PDB entry 4AFV | X-ray diffraction, 1.50 A resolution | chain A

# Chain A
Protein: Metacaspase MCA2
From: Trypanosoma brucei
UniProt: Q585F3 (Q585F3_TRYB2); residues 1-347 here = UniProt positions 1-347
Amino-acid sequence (367 residues; numbered -19 to 347; the number before each row is that of its first residue; numbers below 1 keep their minus sign (Met-19 is residue -19)):
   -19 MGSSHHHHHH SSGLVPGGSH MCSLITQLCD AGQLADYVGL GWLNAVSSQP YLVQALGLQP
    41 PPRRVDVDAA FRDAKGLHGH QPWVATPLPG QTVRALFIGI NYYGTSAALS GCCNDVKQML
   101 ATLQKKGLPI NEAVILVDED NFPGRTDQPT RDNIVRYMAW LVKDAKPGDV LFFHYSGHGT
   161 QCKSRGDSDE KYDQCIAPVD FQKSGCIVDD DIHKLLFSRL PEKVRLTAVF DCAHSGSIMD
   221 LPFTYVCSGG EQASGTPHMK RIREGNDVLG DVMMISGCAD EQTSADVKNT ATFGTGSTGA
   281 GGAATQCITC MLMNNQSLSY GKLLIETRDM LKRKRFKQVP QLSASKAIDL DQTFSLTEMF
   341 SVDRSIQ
Unresolved in the structure: -19 to 14, 166-171, 267-276
Sequence notes: expression tag (-19 to 0); engineered mutation Ala213 (Cys in Q585F3)
UniProt features mapped onto this chain:
  - active site: His158
  - binding site (Ca(2+)): Asp173, Asp189, Asp190, Asp220
  - site: Lys55, Gly56 (Cleavage), Asp95 (Important for Arg/Lys-specific substrate specificity), Asp211 (Important for Arg/Lys-specific substrate specificity), Lys268 (Cleavage)
Disulfides: Cys162-Cys175
Reported in the primary citation:
  - conformationally variable residues (loop rearrangement): Gly279, Ala280
  - specificity-determining residues: Asp95, Asp211
  - post-translational modification sites: Lys55, Lys268 (citing earlier work)

# Summary
UniProt lists active-site residue His158 and 4 Ca2+-binding residues. The paper reports specificity
determinants Asp95 and Asp211; modification sites Lys55 and Lys268.
Chain A is Metacaspase MCA2 (Trypanosoma brucei); the structure, The structure of metacaspase 2 from T.
brucei, was determined by X-ray diffraction (same publication as 4AF8, 4AFP and 4AFR).
